Entry 7ARW (X-ray diffraction, 1.31 A resolution); this record covers chain A.

# Chain A
Name: ADP-ribose glycohydrolase ARH3
From: Homo sapiens
Notes: EC 3.5.1.-, 3.2.1.143, 3.2.2.-
UniProt: Q9NX46 (ADPRS_HUMAN); numbering as in UniProt (aligned over 19-363)
Amino-acid sequence (349 residues; each row starts with the number of its first residue):
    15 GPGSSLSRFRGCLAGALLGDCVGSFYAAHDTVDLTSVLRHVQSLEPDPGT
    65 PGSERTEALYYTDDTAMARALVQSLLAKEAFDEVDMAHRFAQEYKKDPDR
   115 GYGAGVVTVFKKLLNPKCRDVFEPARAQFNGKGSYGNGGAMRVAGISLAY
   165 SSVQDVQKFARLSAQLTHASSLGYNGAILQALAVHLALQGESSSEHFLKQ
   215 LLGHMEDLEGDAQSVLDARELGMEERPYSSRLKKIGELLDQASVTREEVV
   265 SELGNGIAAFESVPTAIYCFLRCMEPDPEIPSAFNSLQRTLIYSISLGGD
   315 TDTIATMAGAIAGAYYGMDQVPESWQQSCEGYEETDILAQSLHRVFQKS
Unresolved in the structure: 15-17, 61-69, 362-363
Sequence notes: expression tag (15-18); engineered mutation A41 (Glu in Q9NX46)
Ion coordination: Mg2+ site 1: T76, D77, D78, D316 (together with alpha-Diphosphopyridine nucleotide); Mg2+ site 2: D314, D316, T317 (together with alpha-Diphosphopyridine nucleotide)
Residues lining bound ligands: alpha-Diphosphopyridine nucleotide (8NA): D77, D78, G115, Y116, G117, A118, G119, V120, F143, G147, S148, Y149, G150, N151, G152, M155, H182, I271, G313, D314, D316, T317
UniProt features mapped onto this chain:
  - binding site (Mg(2+)): T76, D77, D78, D314, D316, T317
  - binding site (substrate): D77, K146 to G152, H182, L235, I271
  - modified residue: T64 (Phosphothreonine)
  - natural variant: C26 (C26F: In CONDSIAS; uncertain significance), D34 (D34N: In CONDSIAS; uncertain significance), T79 (T79P: In CONDSIAS), Q106 to S363 (deletion: In CONDSIAS), S177 (S177L: In CONDSIAS; uncertain significance), K248 to I249 (sequence variant, change not given here; In CONDSIAS), Q334 to S363 (deletion: In CONDSIAS), V335 (V335G: In CONDSIAS; uncertain significance), Y346 to S363 (deletion: In CONDSIAS; uncertain significance)
  - mutagenesis: D34 (D34G: Reduces hydrolase activity), T76 (T76R: Abolishes hydrolase activity), D77 to D78 (Retains ability to bind proteins ADP-ribosylated on serine but is unable to hydrolyze them; Complete loss of activity), D77 (D77N/A: Complete loss of activity. Abolishes Mg(2+) binding. Retains ability to bind ADP-ribose. Does not affect recruitment to DNA lesion regions following DNA damage ...), D78 (D78A: Abolishes hydrolase activity; D78N: Complete loss of activity), G115 (G115D: Abolished ability to bind and hydrolyze proteins ADP-ribosylated on serine. No effect on hydrolase activity), F143 (F143L: Abolishes hydrolase activity), S148 (S148A: Complete loss of activity. Abolished recruitment to DNA lesion regions following DNA damage. Abolished ability to hydrolyze proteins ADP-ribosylated on serine), Y149 (Y149A: Significant loss of activity. Abolished recruitment to DNA lesion regions following DNA damage. Abolished ability to hydrolyze proteins ADP-ribosylated on serine ...), G150 (G150E: Reduces hydrolase activity), N151 (N151A: Partial loss of activity), H182 (H182Q/A: Complete loss of activity. Abolished recruitment to DNA lesion regions following DNA damage. Abolished ability to hydrolyze proteins ADP-ribosylated on serine), 10 further mutagenesis entries in UniProt
Reported in the primary citation:
  - mutagenesis - D34G, E41A, T76R, D77N, D78N, F143L, S148A, G150E: decreased catalytic activity
  - mutagenesis - Y149L, S185P, L186V: unchanged catalytic activity

# Summary
Chain A binds alpha-Diphosphopyridine nucleotide. T76, D77, D78 and D316 form the Mg2+ site 1. Curated
annotation (UniProt) lists 6 Mg2+-binding residues, 11 substrate-binding residues and 23 mutagenesis sites.
From the paper: D34G, E41A and T76R, among others, reduce catalytic activity; Y149L, S185P and L186V leave
catalytic activity unchanged; 11 substitutions were tested in all.
Chain A is ADP-ribose glycohydrolase ARH3 (Homo sapiens); the structure, Structure of human ARH3 E41A bound to
alpha-NAD+ and magnesium, was determined by X-ray diffraction (same publication as 7AKR, 7AKS and 7AQM).
